Entry 6ZML (electron microscopy, 3.40 A resolution); this record covers chains B and C of the 6 polymer chains in the assembly.

Chain B (and C):
Protein: Capsid protein VP1
Organism: Merkel cell polyomavirus
Notes: chain C of this document is another copy of the same molecule, construct and numbering; everything in this record applies to it too
Reference sequence: B0G0W3 (B0G0W3_9POLY); numbering as in UniProt (aligned over 1-423)
Amino-acid sequence (423 residues; row label = number of the first residue in the row):
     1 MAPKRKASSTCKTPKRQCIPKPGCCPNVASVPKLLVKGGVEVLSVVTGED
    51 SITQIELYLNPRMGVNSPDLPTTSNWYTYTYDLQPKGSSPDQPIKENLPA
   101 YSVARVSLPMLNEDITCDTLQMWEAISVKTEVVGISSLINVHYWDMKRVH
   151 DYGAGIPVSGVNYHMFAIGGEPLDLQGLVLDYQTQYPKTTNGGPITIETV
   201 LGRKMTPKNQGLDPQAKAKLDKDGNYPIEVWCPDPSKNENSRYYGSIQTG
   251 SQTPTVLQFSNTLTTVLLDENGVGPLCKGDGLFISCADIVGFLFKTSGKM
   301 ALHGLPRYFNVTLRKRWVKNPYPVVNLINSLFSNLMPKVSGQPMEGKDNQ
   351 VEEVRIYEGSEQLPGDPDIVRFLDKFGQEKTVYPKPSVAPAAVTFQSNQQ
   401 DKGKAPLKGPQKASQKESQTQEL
Disordered / not traced: 1-19, 388-423 (chain C: 1-18, 381-423)
What the authors report for this chain:
  - self-association interface (contacts with another copy of this molecule); pairs are residue here / residue on that copy: C25-C117 (disulfide)

Interface between chain B and chain C:
Cross-chain cystine bridges: C25(B)-C117(C)
Contacting residue pairs (100; chain B residue first):
  C25(B) with C117(C), disulfide
  P26(B) with T119(C); W317(C)
  V28(B) with W317(C)
  V31(B) with N271(C)
  P32(B) with N271(C)
  S44(B) with R371(C), hydrogen bond (backbone-side chain); F372(C)
  V46(B) with R371(C)
  Y58(B) with L212(C), hydrophobic; P214(C)
  N60(B) with G211(C); L212(C)
  P68(B) with K208(C)
  S74(B) with Y182(C); P207(C)
  N75(B) with Y182(C); Q183(C); Q210(C)
  Y77(B) with Q210(C), hydrogen bond (backbone-side chain); G211(C)
  Y79(B) with L180(C), hydrogen bond (side chain-backbone); Q210(C)
  S107(B) with F372(C)
  L108(B) with F372(C)
  P109(B) with F372(C), hydrophobic
  M110(B) with R371(C), hydrogen bond (backbone-backbone)
  E131(B) with P235(C)
  V133(B) with L212(C), hydrophobic; P235(C)
  G134(B) with L178(C); C232(C), hydrogen bond (backbone-side chain)
  I135(B) with C232(C), hydrogen bond (backbone-side chain); I247(C)
  S136(B) with Y163(C), hydrogen bond; I228(C); E229(C); W231(C); C232(C)
  S137(B) with L178(C); V179(C); L180(C), hydrogen bond (side chain-backbone); E229(C)
  L138(B) with I247(C), hydrophobic
  I139(B) with V161(C), hydrophobic; I228(C), hydrophobic; E229(C); I289(C), hydrophobic
  N140(B) with L180(C); E229(C), hydrogen bond
  V141(B) with L83(C), hydrophobic; L302(C), hydrophobic
  H142(B) with D91(C); P93(C)
  Y143(B) with P85(C); D181(C)
  W144(B) with G87(C), hydrogen bond (backbone-backbone); S89(C)
  M146(B) with P85(C)
  R148(B) with Q84(C), hydrogen bond; P85(C), hydrogen bond (side chain-backbone)
  V149(B) with S251(C); M300(C), hydrophobic
  H150(B) with M300(C)
  Y152(B) with S297(C); G298(C); K299(C), hydrogen bond (backbone-backbone)
  G153(B) with Q84(C); P85(C); G298(C)
  A154(B) with L83(C); M300(C), hydrophobic
  I156(B) with S251(C)
  P157(B) with V161(C), hydrophobic; T249(C)
  V158(B) with T249(C)
  P254(B) with T249(C); T253(C)
  T255(B) with I247(C); T249(C)
  V256(B) with I247(C); Q248(C)
  L257(B) with I247(C)
  Q258(B) with G245(C)
  F259(B) with M165(C), hydrophobic; Y243(C), hydrophobic; G245(C), hydrogen bond (backbone-backbone); S246(C)
  S260(B) with Y243(C); Y244(C)
  N261(B) with N238(C); S241(C); Y243(C), hydrogen bond (backbone-backbone)
  T262(B) with R242(C); Y244(C), hydrogen bond
  G279(B) with L373(C)
  D280(B) with L373(C)
  P306(B) with L212(C), hydrophobic
  Y308(B) with P235(C), hydrophobic; S236(C)
Other interface residues (no listed pair), chain B (62 interface residues in all): C24, K37, L43, W76, R105, D151, G155, H303
Other interface residues (no listed pair), chain C (66 interface residues in all): S88, P90, Y101, K147, T184, P233, D234, K237, G250, V273, F292, V318, D374

Overview:
Chain B and chain C form an interface of 62 and 66 residues respectively, with 1 disulfide bond and 16
hydrogen bonds. Among the polar pairs are S44(B)-R371(C), Y77(B)-Q210(C) and Y79(B)-L180(C). The paper reports
a self-association interface involving C25(B).
Chain B and chain C are both Capsid protein VP1 (Merkel cell polyomavirus); the structure, CryoEM Structure of
Merkel Cell Polyomavirus Virus-like Particle, was determined by electron microscopy, deposited together with
6ZLZ.
